PDB entry 8QP8 | electron microscopy, 3.50 A resolution | chains 4 and A of the 15 polymer chains in the assembly

== Chain 4 ==
Molecule: U4 snRNA
From: Homo sapiens
Sequence (144 nucleotides; each row starts with the number of its first residue):
     1 AGCUUUGCGC AGUGGCAGUA UCGUAGCCAA UGAGGUCUAU CCGAGGCGCG AUUAUUGCUA
    61 AUUGAAAACU UUUCCCAAUA CCCCGCCGUG ACGACUUGCA AUAUAGUCGG CACUGGCAAU
   121 UUUUGACAGU CUCUACGGAG ACUG
Unresolved in the structure: 53-54, 71-72, 81-144

== Chain A ==
Molecule: Pre-mRNA-processing-splicing factor 8
From: Homo sapiens
UniProt: Q6P2Q9 (PRP8_HUMAN); residues 1-2335 here = UniProt positions 1-2335
Chain sequence (2335 residues; numbered 1 to 2335; the number before each row is that of its first residue):
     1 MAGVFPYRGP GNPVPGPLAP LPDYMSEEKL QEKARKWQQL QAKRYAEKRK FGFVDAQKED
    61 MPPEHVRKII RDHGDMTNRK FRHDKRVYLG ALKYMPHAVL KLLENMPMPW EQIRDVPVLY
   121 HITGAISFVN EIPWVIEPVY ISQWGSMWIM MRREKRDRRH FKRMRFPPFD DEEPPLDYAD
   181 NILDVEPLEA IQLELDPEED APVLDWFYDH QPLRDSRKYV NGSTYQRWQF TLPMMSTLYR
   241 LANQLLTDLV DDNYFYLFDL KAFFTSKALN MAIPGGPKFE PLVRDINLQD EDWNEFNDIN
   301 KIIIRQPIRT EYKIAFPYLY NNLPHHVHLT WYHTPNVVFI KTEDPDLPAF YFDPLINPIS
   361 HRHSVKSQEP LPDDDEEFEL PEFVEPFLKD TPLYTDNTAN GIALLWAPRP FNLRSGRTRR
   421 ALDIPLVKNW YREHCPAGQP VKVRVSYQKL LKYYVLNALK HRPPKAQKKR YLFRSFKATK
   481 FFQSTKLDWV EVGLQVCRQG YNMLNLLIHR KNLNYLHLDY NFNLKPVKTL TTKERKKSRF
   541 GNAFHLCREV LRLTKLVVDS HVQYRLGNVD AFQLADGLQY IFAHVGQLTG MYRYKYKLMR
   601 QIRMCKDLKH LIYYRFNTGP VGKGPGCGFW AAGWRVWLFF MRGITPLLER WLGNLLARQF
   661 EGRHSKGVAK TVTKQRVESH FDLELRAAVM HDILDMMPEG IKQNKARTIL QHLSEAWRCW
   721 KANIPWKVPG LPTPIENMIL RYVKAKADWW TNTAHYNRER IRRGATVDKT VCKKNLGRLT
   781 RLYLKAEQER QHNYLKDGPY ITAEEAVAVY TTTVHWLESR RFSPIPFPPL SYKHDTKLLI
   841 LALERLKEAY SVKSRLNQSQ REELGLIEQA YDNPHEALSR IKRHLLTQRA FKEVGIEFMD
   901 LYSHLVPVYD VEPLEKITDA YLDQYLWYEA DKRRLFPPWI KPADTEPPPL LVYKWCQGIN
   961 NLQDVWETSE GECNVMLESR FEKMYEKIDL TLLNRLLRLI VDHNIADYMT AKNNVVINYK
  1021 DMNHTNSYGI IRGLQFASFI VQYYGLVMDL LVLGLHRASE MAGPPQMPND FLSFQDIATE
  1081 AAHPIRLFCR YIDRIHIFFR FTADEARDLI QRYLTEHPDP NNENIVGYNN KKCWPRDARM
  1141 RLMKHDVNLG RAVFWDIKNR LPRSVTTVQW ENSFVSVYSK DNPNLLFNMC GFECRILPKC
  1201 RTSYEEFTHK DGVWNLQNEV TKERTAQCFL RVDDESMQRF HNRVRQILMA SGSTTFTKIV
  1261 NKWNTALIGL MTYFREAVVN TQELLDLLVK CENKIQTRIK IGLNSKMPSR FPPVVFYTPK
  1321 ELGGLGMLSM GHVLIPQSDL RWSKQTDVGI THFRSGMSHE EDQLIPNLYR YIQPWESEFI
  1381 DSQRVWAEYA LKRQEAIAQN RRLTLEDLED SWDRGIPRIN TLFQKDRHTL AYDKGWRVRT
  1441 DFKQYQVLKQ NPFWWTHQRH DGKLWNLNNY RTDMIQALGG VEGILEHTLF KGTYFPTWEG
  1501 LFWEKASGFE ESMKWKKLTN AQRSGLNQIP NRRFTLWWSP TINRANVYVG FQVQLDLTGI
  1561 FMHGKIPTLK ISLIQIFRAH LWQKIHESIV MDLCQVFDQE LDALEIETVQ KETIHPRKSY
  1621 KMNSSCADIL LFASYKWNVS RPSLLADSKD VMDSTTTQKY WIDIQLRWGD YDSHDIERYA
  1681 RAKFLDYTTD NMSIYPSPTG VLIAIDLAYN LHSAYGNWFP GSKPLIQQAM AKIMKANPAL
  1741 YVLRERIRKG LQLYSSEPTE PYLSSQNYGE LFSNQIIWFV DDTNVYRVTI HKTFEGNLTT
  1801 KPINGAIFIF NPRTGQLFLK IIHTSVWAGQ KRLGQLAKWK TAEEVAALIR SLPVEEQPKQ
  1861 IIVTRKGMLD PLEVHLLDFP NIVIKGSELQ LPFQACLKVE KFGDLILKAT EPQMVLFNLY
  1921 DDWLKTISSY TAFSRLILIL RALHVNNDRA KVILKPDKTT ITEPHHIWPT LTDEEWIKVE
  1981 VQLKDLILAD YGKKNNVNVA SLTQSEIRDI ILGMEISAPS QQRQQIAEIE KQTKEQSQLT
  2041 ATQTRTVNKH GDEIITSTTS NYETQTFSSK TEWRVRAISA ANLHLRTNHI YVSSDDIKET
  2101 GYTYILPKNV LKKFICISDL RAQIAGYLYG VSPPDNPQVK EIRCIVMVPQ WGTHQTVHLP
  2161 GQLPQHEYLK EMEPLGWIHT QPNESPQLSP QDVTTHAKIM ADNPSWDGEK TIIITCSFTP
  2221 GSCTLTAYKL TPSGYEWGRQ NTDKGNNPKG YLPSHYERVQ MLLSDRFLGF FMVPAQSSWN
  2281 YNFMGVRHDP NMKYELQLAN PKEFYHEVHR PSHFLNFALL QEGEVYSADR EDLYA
Unresolved in the structure: 1-57, 74-83, 363-368, 659-678, 1356-1362, 1756-2067, 2320-2324
Residues lining bound ligands: inositol hexakisphosphate (IHP): Lys155, Arg163, Lys442, Tyr580, His584, Lys606, Lys609, His610, Tyr613, Tyr614, Asn617, Lys623, Gly624, Pro625
Curated features (UniProtKB/Swiss-Prot):
  - region: Met1513 to Leu1526 (Important for branch point selection), Pro2301 to Ala2335 (Required for interaction with EFTUD2 and SNRNP200)
  - modified residue: Ala2 (N-acetylalanine), Ser859 (Phosphoserine), Ser1358 (Phosphoserine), Lys1425 (N6,N6-dimethyllysine), Lys1463 (N6-acetyllysine)
  - natural variant: Pro2301 (P2301T: In RP13), Phe2304 (F2304L: In RP13), His2309 (H2309P: In RP13; H2309R: In RP13), Arg2310 (R2310G: In RP13; R2310K: In RP13), Phe2314 (F2314L: In RP13), Tyr2334 (Y2334N: In RP13)
  - mutagenesis: Val1788 (V1788D: Strongly reduced interaction with RNA), Thr1789 (T1789P: Strongly reduced interaction with RNA)

== How chain 4 and chain A interact ==
Contacting residue pairs - 6 pairs, chain 4 then chain A:
  A51(4) with Lys1517(A), salt bridge to the phosphate
  U63(4) with Lys1749(A), phosphate contact
  G64(4) with Arg1746(A), hydrogen bond to the phosphate
  A65(4) with Ala1579(A), base contact; Arg1746(A), salt bridge to the phosphate
  A66(4) with Arg1578(A), base contact

== Summary ==
Chain 4 and chain A each contribute 5 residues to their interface; the contacts include 1 hydrogen bond and 2
salt bridges. Polar pairs include G64(4)-Arg1746(A), A51(4)-Lys1517(A) and A65(4)-Arg1746(A). Chain A binds
inositol hexakisphosphate. From UniProt: 2 mutagenesis sites on chain A.
Here chain 4 is U4 snRNA and chain A is Pre-mRNA-processing-splicing factor 8, both from Homo sapiens. Entry
8QP8 (Cryo-EM Structure of Pre-B Complex (core part)) was determined by electron microscopy together with
8QOZ, 8QP9, 8QPA, 8QPB, 8QPE and 8QPK from the same study.
